Entry 7VCS (electron microscopy, 3.32 A resolution); this record covers chains C and J of the 12 polymer chains in the assembly.

[Chain C (and J)]
Molecule: Transitional endoplasmic reticulum ATPase
Source organism: Homo sapiens
Notes: EC 3.6.4.6; chain J of this document is another copy of the same molecule, construct and numbering; everything in this record applies to it too
UniProtKB: P55072 (TERA_HUMAN); residue numbers follow UniProt; this construct covers 1-806
Amino-acid sequence (812 residues; numbered 1 to 812; the number before each row is that of its first residue):
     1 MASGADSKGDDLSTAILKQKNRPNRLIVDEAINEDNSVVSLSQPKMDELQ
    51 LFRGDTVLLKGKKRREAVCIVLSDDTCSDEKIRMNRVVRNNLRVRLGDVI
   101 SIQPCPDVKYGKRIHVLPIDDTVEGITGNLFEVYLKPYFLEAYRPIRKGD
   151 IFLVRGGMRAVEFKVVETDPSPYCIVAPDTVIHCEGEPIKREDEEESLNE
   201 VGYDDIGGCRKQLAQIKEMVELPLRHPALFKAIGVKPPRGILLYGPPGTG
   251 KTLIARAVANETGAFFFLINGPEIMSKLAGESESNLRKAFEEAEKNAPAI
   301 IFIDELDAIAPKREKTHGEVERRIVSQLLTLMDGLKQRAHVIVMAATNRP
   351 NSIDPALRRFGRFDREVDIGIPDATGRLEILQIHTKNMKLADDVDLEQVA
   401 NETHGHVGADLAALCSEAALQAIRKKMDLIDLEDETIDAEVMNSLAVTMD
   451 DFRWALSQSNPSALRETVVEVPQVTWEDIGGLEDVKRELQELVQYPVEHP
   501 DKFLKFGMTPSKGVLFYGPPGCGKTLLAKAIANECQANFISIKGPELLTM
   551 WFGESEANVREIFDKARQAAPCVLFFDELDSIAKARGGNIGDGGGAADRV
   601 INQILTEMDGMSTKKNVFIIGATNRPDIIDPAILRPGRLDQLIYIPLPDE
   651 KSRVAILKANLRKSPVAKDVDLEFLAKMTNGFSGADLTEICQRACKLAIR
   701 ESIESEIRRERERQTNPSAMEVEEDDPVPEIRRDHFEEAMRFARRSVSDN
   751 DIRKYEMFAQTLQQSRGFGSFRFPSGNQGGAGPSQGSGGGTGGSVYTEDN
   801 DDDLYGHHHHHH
Disordered / not traced: 1-11, 778-812
Sequence notes: expression tag (807-812)
UniProt features mapped onto this chain:
  - region: Thr797 to Gly806 (Interaction with UBXN6)
  - motif: Asp802 to Gly806 (PIM motif)
  - binding site (ATP): Pro247 to Leu253, Asn348, His384, Gly521 to Leu526
  - modified residue: Ala2 (N-acetylalanine), Ser3 (Phosphoserine), Ser7 (Phosphoserine), Ser13 (Phosphoserine), Ser37 (Phosphoserine), Lys315 (N6,N6,N6-trimethyllysine), Thr436 (Phosphothreonine), Ser462 (Phosphoserine), Lys502 (N6-acetyllysine), Lys505 (N6-acetyllysine), Lys668 (N6-acetyllysine), Ser702 (Phosphoserine), Lys754 (N6-acetyllysine), Ser770 (Phosphoserine), Ser775 (Phosphoserine), Ser787 (Phosphoserine), Tyr805 (Phosphotyrosine)
  - cross-link (Glycyl lysine isopeptide (Lys-Gly)): Lys8 (interchain with G-Cter in SUMO2), Lys18 (interchain with G-Cter in SUMO2)
  - natural variant: Arg95 (R95G: In IBMPFD1), Gly97 (G97E: In CMT2Y), Ile126 (I126F: In IBMPFD1; uncertain significance), Arg155 (R155C: In IBMPFD1; R155H: In FTDALS6 and IBMPFD1; R155L: In IBMPFD1; R155P: In IBMPFD1; R155S: In IBMPFD1), Arg159 (R159G: In FTDALS6; R159H: In IBMPFD1), Ala160 (A160T: In IBMPFD1; uncertain significance), Glu185 (E185K: In CMT2Y), Arg191 (R191Q: In FTDALS6 and IBMPFD1), Leu198 (L198W: In IBMPFD1), Ala232 (A232E: In IBMPFD1), Ile254 (I254F: In IBMPFD1; uncertain significance), Ile369 (I369T: In IBMPFD1; uncertain significance), 2 further natural variant entries in UniProt
  - mutagenesis: Phe52 to Asp55 (Abolishes interaction with NPLOC4; when associated with A-110), Arg53 (R53A: Minor effect on affinity for ATP and ADP), Arg86 (R86A: Strongly increased affinity for ATP. Strongly reduced affinity for ADP), Tyr110 (Y110A: Abolishes interaction with NPLOC4; when associated with 52-A--A-55), Arg113 to His115 (Severely reduced binding to DERL1), Phe131 (F131R: Severely reduced binding to DERL1), Leu140 (L140D: Severely reduced binding to DERL1), Asp179 (D179R: No effect on binding to DERL1), His183 (H183W: Severely reduced binding to DERL1), Lys251 (K251Q: Impairs ERAD degradation of HMGCR and does not inhibit interaction with RHBDD1; when associated with Q-524), Glu305 (E305Q: Defect in ubiquitin-dependent protein degradation by the proteasome; when associated with Q-578), Lys312 (K312A: Does not affect methylation by VCPKMT), 8 further mutagenesis entries in UniProt
Bound ions: Mg2+: Thr252 (together with ATP-gamma-S)
Small-molecule neighbours:
  - ATP-gamma-S (AGS; phosphothiophosphoric acid-adenylate ester), molecule 1: Asp205, Ile206, Gly207, Pro246, Pro247, Gly248, Thr249, Gly250, Lys251, Thr252, Leu253, Asn348, Ile380, His384, Gly408, Ala409
  - ATP-gamma-S (AGS), molecule 2: Asp478, Ile479, Gly480, Pro520, Gly521, Cys522, Gly523, Lys524, Thr525, Leu526, Asn624, Ile656, Asn660, Gly684, Ala685, Thr688
From the paper describing this entry:
  - catalytic residues: Glu578
  - mutagenesis - E578A: decreased catalytic activity
  - mutagenesis - E305A/E578A: abolished catalytic activity
  - self-association interface (contacts with another copy of this molecule): Met757

[Chain C / chain J interface]
Pairs across the interface - 4 pairs, chain C then chain J:
  Arg745(C) - Asp749(J)  salt bridge
  Asp749(C) - Arg745(J)  salt bridge
  Asp749(C) - Asp749(J)
  Asn750(C) - Asn750(J)  hydrogen bond
Interface residues without a listed pair, chain C (6 interface residues in all): Phe674, Lys677, Met678
Interface residues without a listed pair, chain J (6 interface residues in all): Phe674, Lys677, Met678

[In short]
The chain C/chain J interface involves 6 residues from each chain; the contacts include 1 hydrogen bond and 2
salt bridges. Polar pairs include Arg745(C)-Asp749(J) and Asn750(C)-Asn750(J). Bound to chain C: ATP-gamma-S.
From the paper: the catalytic residue Glu578(C); E578A of chain C reduces catalytic activity.
Both chains are Transitional endoplasmic reticulum ATPase (Homo sapiens). Entry 7VCS (Human p97 double hexamer
conformer II with ATPgammaS bound) was determined by electron microscopy (same publication as 7VCT, 7VCU, 7VCV
and 7VCX).
